Entry 6TQO (electron microscopy, 3.80 A resolution); this record covers chains Y and K of the 15 polymer chains in the assembly.

== Chain Y ==
Molecule: DNA-directed RNA polymerase subunit beta'
Organism: Escherichia coli
Notes: EC 2.7.7.6
UniProt: S1HM87 (S1HM87_ECOLX); residues 1-1407 here = UniProt positions 1-1407
Chain sequence (1417 residues; numbered 1 to 1417; the number before each row is that of its first residue):
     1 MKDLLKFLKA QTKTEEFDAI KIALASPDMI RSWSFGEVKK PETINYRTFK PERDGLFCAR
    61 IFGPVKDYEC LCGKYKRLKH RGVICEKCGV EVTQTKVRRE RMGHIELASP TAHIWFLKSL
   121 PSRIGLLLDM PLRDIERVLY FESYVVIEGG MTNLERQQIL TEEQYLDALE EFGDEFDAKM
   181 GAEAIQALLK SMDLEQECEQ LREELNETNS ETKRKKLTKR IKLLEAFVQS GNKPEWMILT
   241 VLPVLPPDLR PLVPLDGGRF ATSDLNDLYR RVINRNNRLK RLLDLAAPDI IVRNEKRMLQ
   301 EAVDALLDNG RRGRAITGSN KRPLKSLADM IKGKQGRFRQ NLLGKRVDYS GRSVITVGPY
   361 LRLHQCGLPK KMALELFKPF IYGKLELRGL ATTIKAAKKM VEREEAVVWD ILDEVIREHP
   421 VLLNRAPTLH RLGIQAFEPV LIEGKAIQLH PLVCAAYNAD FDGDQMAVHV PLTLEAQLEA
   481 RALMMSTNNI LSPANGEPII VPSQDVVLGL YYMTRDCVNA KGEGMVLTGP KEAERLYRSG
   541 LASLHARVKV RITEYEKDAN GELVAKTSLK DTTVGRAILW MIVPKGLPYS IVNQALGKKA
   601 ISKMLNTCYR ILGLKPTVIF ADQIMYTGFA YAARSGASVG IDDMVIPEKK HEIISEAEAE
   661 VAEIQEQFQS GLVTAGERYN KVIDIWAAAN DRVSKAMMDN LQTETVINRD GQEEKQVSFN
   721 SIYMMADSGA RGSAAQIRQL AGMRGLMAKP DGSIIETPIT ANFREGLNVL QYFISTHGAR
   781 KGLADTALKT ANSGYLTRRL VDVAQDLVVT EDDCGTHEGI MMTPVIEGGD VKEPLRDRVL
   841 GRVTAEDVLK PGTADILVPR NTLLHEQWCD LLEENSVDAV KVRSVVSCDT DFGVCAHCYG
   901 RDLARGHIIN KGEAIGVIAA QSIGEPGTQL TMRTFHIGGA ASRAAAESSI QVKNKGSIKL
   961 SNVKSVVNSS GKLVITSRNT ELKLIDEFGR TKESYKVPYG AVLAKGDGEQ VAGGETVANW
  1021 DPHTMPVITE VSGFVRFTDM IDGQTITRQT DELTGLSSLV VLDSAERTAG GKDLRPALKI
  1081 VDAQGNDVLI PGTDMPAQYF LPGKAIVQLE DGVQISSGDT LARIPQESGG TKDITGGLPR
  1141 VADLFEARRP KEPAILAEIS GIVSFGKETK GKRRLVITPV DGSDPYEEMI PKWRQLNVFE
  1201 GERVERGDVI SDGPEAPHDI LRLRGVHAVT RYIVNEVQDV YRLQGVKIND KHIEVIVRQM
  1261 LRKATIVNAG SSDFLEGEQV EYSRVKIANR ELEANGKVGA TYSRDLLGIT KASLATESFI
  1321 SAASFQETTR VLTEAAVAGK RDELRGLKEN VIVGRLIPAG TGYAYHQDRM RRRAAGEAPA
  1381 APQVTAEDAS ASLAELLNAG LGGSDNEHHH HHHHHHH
Unresolved in the structure: 1-15, 933-947, 1127-1134, 1376-1417
Sequence notes: expression tag (1408-1417)
Metal / ion sites: Zn2+ site 1: Cys70, Cys72, Cys85, Cys88; Mg2+: Asp460, Asp462, Asp464 (shared with 1 residue of chain R); Zn2+ site 2: Cys814, Cys888, Cys895, Cys898

== Chain K ==
Molecule: ntDNA
Sequence (35 nucleotides; row label = number of the first residue in the row; numbers below 1 keep their minus sign (DG-20 is residue -20)):
   -20 GCCGAGCAGC ATAGCATTAC TTGTGAGCGG ATAAC
Unresolved in the structure: -20, -8 to -7

== How chain Y and chain K interact ==
Pairs across the interface (12; chain Y residue first):
  Leu120(Y) - DG6(K)  sugar contact
  Arg270(Y) - DG-12(K)  base contact
  Arg271(Y) - DC-11(K)  salt bridge to the phosphate
  Asn274(Y) - DG-12(K)  hydrogen bond to the phosphate
  Arg275(Y) - DC-11(K)  salt bridge to the phosphate
  Arg278(Y) - DG-12(K)  salt bridge to the phosphate
  Arg1148(Y) - DT3(K)  hydrogen bond to the phosphate
  Arg1148(Y) - DG4(K)  salt bridge to the phosphate
  Lys1167(Y) - DA12(K)  phosphate contact
  Lys1167(Y) - DA13(K)  salt bridge to the phosphate
  Lys1170(Y) - DA12(K)  phosphate contact
  Lys1170(Y) - DA13(K)  phosphate contact
Interface residues without a listed pair, chain Y (15 interface residues in all): Pro131, Ile316, Lys321, Asp1143, Gly1171, Lys1311
Interface residues without a listed pair, chain K (11 interface residues in all): DA-13, DT-9, DA5, DG8

== In short ==
The interface between chain Y and chain K involves 15 residues on one side and 11 on the other; the contacts
include 2 hydrogen bonds and 5 salt bridges. Polar pairs include Asn274(Y)-DG-12(K), Arg1148(Y)-DT3(K) and
Arg271(Y)-DC-11(K).
Here chain Y is DNA-directed RNA polymerase subunit beta' (Escherichia coli) and chain K is ntDNA. Entry 6TQO
(rrn anti-termination complex) was determined by electron microscopy, deposited together with 6TQN.
